Entry 8ESZ (electron microscopy, 3.40 A resolution); this record covers chains S8 and S2 of the 43 polymer chains in the assembly.

# Chain S8
Protein: NADH dehydrogenase (ubiquinone) 23 kDa subunit
From: Drosophila melanogaster
Notes: EC 7.1.1.2
Reference sequence: Q9VF27 (NDUS8_DROME); numbering as in UniProt (aligned over 1-217)
Chain sequence (217 residues; each row starts with the number of its first residue):
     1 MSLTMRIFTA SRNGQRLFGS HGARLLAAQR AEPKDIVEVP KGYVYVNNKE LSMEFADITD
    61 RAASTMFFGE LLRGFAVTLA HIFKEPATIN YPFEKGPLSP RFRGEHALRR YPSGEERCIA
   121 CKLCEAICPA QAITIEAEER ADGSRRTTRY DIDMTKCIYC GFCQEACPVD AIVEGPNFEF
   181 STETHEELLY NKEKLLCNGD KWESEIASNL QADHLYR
Unresolved in the structure: 1-31
Metal / ion sites: 4Fe-4S cluster Fe site 1: H106, C128, C157, C160, C163; 4Fe-4S cluster Fe site 2: C118, C121, C124, C167
Small-molecule neighbours:
  - 1,2-diacyl-sn-glycero-3-phosphocholine (PC1): T65, M66, F67, F68, L71, L72, F75
  - 4Fe-4S cluster (SF4), molecule 1: H106, C128, P129, I133, I152, C157, I158, Y159, C160, G161, F162, C163, E174
  - 4Fe-4S cluster (SF4), molecule 2: L108, C118, I119, A120, C121, K122, L123, C124, I135, Y150, A166, C167, P168, V169, A171, I172
Swiss-Prot annotation at these positions:
  - binding site ([4Fe-4S] cluster): C118, C121, C124, C128, C157, C160, C163, C167
  - mutagenesis: G199 (G199D: Disrupts mitochondrial function and results in enlarged mitochondria. Neurons present vacuolar lesions leading to neurodegeneration in the central brain ...)

# Chain S2
Protein: Complex I-49kD
From: Drosophila melanogaster
Reference sequence: Q9V4E0 (Q9V4E0_DROME); residues 1-468 here = UniProt positions 1-468
Chain sequence (468 residues; numbered 1 to 468; the number before each row is that of its first residue):
     1 MANIMRRTLI PGLSHLRLRP QLVAAGSAAL TSQETRRGAA KWYPDPEFMK QFSGPVMYPD
    61 EVTSLWTVPP WNSKVTPVEK SVRNLTLNFG PQHPAAHGVL RLVLELDGET VMRADPHIGL
   121 LHRGTEKLIE YKTYTQALPY FDRLDYVSMM CNEQCYSLAV EKLLNIDVPL RAKYIRTLFA
   181 EITRILNHIM AVGTHALDVG ALTPFFWLFE EREKMMEFYE RVSGARMHAA YIRPGGVSLD
   241 MPLGLMDDIY EFASKFAERL DEVEDVLTTN RIWVQRTEDI GIVTAEEALN YGFSGVMLRG
   301 SGIKWDLRKQ QPYDAYNLVN FDVPIGTKGD CYDRYLCRVE EMRQSLRIID QCLNQMPAGE
   361 IKTDDAKVAP PSRSEMKTSM EALIHHFKLF TQGYQVPPGA TYTAIEAPKG EFGVYLISDG
   421 SSRPYRCKIK APGFAHLAAL EKIGKQHMLA DVVAIIGTLD VVFGEIDR
Unresolved in the structure: 1-39
Small-molecule neighbours:
  - 4Fe-4S cluster (SF4): R143, M227, H228
  - ubiquinone-10 (U10): P94, H97, M190, T194, L197, F205, F206, V462

# Chain S8 / chain S2 interface
Pairs across the interface (83; chain S8 residue first):
  G42(S8) - F321(S2)
  G42(S8) - D322(S2)
  G42(S8) - V323(S2)  hydrogen bond (backbone-backbone)
  Y43(S8) - K304(S2)
  Y43(S8) - Q310(S2)
  Y43(S8) - V323(S2)
  Y43(S8) - I325(S2)  hydrophobic
  V44(S8) - D322(S2)
  V44(S8) - V323(S2)  hydrogen bond (backbone-backbone)
  V44(S8) - P324(S2)
  V44(S8) - I325(S2)  hydrogen bond (backbone-backbone)
  V44(S8) - E340(S2)
  Y45(S8) - K304(S2)  hydrogen bond
  Y45(S8) - I325(S2)
  V46(S8) - I325(S2)  hydrogen bond (backbone-backbone)
  V46(S8) - T327(S2)  hydrogen bond (backbone-side chain)
  V46(S8) - L336(S2)  hydrophobic
  N47(S8) - T327(S2)  hydrogen bond (backbone-side chain)
  N47(S8) - K328(S2)
  N47(S8) - Y332(S2)
  N47(S8) - D333(S2)  hydrogen bond
  N47(S8) - L336(S2)
  N48(S8) - T327(S2)
  S64(S8) - R271(S2)  hydrogen bond (backbone-side chain)
  T65(S8) - R271(S2)  hydrogen bond (backbone-side chain)
  F68(S8) - R271(S2)
  E70(S8) - T269(S2)
  E70(S8) - N270(S2)
  E70(S8) - R271(S2)  salt bridge
  L71(S8) - R271(S2)
  V77(S8) - V266(S2)  hydrophobic
  T78(S8) - W207(S2)
  H81(S8) - W207(S2)
  H81(S8) - E262(S2)  salt bridge
  A87(S8) - E210(S2)
  P97(S8) - E217(S2)
  L98(S8) - E220(S2)
  S99(S8) - E220(S2)  hydrogen bond (backbone-side chain)
  S99(S8) - R221(S2)  hydrogen bond (side chain-backbone)
  R101(S8) - V222(S2)  hydrogen bond (side chain-backbone)
  R101(S8) - G224(S2)
  R101(S8) - L239(S2)
  R101(S8) - D240(S2)  hydrogen bond (side chain-backbone)
  R101(S8) - M241(S2)
  R101(S8) - P242(S2)
  F102(S8) - E220(S2)
  F102(S8) - G224(S2)
  R103(S8) - S223(S2)
  R103(S8) - G224(S2)  hydrogen bond (backbone-backbone)
  R103(S8) - A225(S2)
  R103(S8) - H228(S2)
  R103(S8) - A229(S2)  hydrogen bond (side chain-backbone)
  R103(S8) - A230(S2)
  L123(S8) - H386(S2)
  L123(S8) - F387(S2)  hydrophobic
  L123(S8) - F390(S2)
  L123(S8) - T391(S2)
  A126(S8) - Q136(S2)  hydrogen bond (backbone-side chain)
  A126(S8) - F390(S2)
  I127(S8) - Q136(S2)
  I127(S8) - F390(S2)
  C128(S8) - Q136(S2)
  P129(S8) - K132(S2)  hydrogen bond (backbone-side chain)
  P129(S8) - Q136(S2)
  I158(S8) - R143(S2)
  F162(S8) - T135(S2)
  F162(S8) - P139(S2)  hydrophobic
  F162(S8) - R233(S2)
  Q164(S8) - R373(S2)
  E165(S8) - R233(S2)  salt bridge
  E165(S8) - R373(S2)
  E165(S8) - H386(S2)
  A166(S8) - H386(S2)  hydrogen bond (backbone-side chain)
  A166(S8) - F390(S2)  hydrophobic
  C167(S8) - R373(S2)  hydrogen bond (backbone-side chain)
  P168(S8) - M376(S2)  hydrophobic
  P168(S8) - K377(S2)
  Y216(S8) - L239(S2)
  Y216(S8) - P242(S2)
  Y216(S8) - L243(S2)
  R217(S8) - L239(S2)
  R217(S8) - S372(S2)
  R217(S8) - R373(S2)
Also at the interface, not in a pair above, chain S8 (41 interface residues in all): P40, G69, G74, A130, Q131
Also at the interface, not in a pair above, chain S2 (54 interface residues in all): D265, K309, G326, C337, L389

# In short
The interface between chain S8 and chain S2 involves 41 residues on one side and 54 on the other; the contacts
include 20 hydrogen bonds and 3 salt bridges. Polar contacts include E70(S8)-R271(S2), H81(S8)-E262(S2) and
E165(S8)-R233(S2). Ligands of chain S8: 4Fe-4S cluster and 1,2-diacyl-sn-glycero-3-phosphocholine.
Chain S8 is NADH dehydrogenase (ubiquinone) 23 kDa subunit and chain S2 is Complex I-49kD, both from
Drosophila melanogaster; the structure, Structure of mitochondrial complex I from Drosophila melanogaster,
Helix-locked state, was determined by electron microscopy, deposited together with 8ESW.
